PDB entry 5HR1 | X-ray diffraction, 2.14 A resolution | chain A

# Chain A
Molecule: Thioredoxin-1
From: Escherichia coli O157:H7
UniProtKB: P0AA27 (THIO_ECO57); residues 0-108 here correspond to UniProt positions 1-109 (UniProt number = residue number + 1)
Amino-acid sequence (109 residues; numbered 0 to 108; the number before each row is that of its first residue; numbering starts at 0):
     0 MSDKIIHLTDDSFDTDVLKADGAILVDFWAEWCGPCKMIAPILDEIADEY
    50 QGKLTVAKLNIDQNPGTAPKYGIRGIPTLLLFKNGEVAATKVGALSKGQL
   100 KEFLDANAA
Not modelled in the structure: 0, 108
Differences from the reference sequence: engineered mutation Ala107 (Leu108 in P0AA27)
Cystine bridges: Cys32-Cys35
Ion coordination: Cu ion: His6 (shared with 1 residue of chain B)
UniProt features mapped onto this chain:
  - active site (Nucleophile): Cys32, Cys35
  - site: Asp26 (Deprotonates C-terminal active site Cys), Gly33 (Contributes to redox potential value), Pro34 (Contributes to redox potential value)
  - modified residue: Lys69 (N6-acetyllysine)
Reported in the primary citation:
  - mutagenesis - L107A: decreased stability (citing earlier work)

# Summary
From UniProt: active-site residues Cys32 and Cys35. From the paper: L107A reduces stability.
Chain A is Thioredoxin-1 (Escherichia coli O157:H7); the structure, Crystal structure of thioredoxin L107A
mutant, was determined by X-ray diffraction, deposited together with 5HR0, 5HR2 and 5HR3.
